Entry 4V5I (X-ray diffraction, 5.46 A resolution (low resolution: residue-level contacts below are approximate; hydrogen-bond / salt-bridge calls are withheld)); this record covers chains AD and AS of the 27 polymer chains in the assembly.

# Chain AD
Molecule: Putative receptor binding protein
From: Lactococcus phage P2
UniProt: Q1RNF7 (Q1RNF7_9CAUD); residue numbers follow UniProt; this construct covers 2-264
Sequence (263 residues; row label = number of the first residue in the row):
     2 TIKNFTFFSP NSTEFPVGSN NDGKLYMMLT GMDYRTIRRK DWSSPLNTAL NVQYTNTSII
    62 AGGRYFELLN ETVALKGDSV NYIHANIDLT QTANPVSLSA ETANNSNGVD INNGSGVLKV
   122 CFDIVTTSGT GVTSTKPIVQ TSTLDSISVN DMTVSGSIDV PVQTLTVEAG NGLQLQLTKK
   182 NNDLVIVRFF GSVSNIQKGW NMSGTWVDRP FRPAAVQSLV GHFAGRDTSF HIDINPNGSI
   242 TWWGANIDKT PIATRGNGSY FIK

# Chain AS
Molecule: ORF15
From: Lactococcus phage P2
Sequence (298 residues; row label = number of the first residue in the row):
     1 MVRQYKIHTN LDGTDDKVWD VTNGKVRFYQ PSNLGLQSTN NIWQSNGIGV MGTRSITQPQ
    61 IEFKLETFGE SLEENYQLMK DFVNDILSKK FVTLEYQTEI FQVYADLALA DVTKTEGYGK
   121 NGTFSEKITF DIITKWYTYE NLTFDKIQNG KVIAGMSKIY GGTAPGNYKY IKGTSYTYYG
   181 ESDIDRLSRW DIKEEIFSFM GILYPKLPKT PAGVRFLDDI GNEYTAIVFK TEQVQDYILI
   241 NTDVNDETYQ GWKGTTALNL FPVMDFERYR TRIIEKGQME LINLSKAEFK IKRKADFV
Ion coordination: Ca2+: N10, D12
Reported in the primary citation:
  - Ca2+ coordination: N10, D12

# Chain AD / chain AS interface
Pairs across the interface - 19 pairs, chain AD then chain AS:
  L47(AD) - Q233(AS)
  N48(AD) - E232(AS)
  N48(AD) - Q233(AS)
  T49(AD) - Q233(AS)
  T49(AD) - Q235(AS)
  T49(AD) - L258(AS)
  A50(AD) - E232(AS)
  A50(AD) - N259(AS)
  A50(AD) - L260(AS)
  L51(AD) - P262(AS)
  N52(AD) - A257(AS)
  N52(AD) - L258(AS)
  N52(AD) - N259(AS)
  T73(AD) - T256(AS)
  T73(AD) - L258(AS)
  G130(AD) - P262(AS)
  T131(AD) - P262(AS)
  T131(AD) - V263(AS)
  G132(AD) - E232(AS)
Also at the interface, not in a pair above, chain AD (13 interface residues in all): Q54, N71, V133
Also at the interface, not in a pair above, chain AS (11 interface residues in all): K253

# Overview
The interface between chain AD and chain AS involves 13 residues on one side and 11 on the other. The Ca2+
site is built by N10(AS) and D12(AS). From the paper: Ca2+ coordination by N10(AS) and D12(AS).
Chain AD is Putative receptor binding protein and chain AS is ORF15, both from Lactococcus phage P2; the
structure, Structure of the Phage P2 Baseplate in its Activated Conformation with Ca, was determined by X-ray
diffraction together with 2WZP and 2X53 from the same study.
